PDB entry 5VSH | X-ray diffraction, 2.55 A resolution | chains A and B

Chain A:
Protein: CH1/Clambda Fab heavy chain
Organism: Homo sapiens
Notes: antibody fragment or engineered binder
Amino-acid sequence (219 residues; each row starts with the number of its first residue):
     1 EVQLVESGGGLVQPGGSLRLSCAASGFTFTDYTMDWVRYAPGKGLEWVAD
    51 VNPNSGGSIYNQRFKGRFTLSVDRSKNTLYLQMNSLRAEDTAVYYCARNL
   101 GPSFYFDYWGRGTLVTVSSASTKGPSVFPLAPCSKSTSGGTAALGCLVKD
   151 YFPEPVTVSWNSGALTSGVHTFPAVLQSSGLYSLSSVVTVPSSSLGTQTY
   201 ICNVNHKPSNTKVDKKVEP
Unresolved in the structure: 134-138
Disulfides: Cys-22/Cys-96, Cys-146/Cys-202

Chain B:
Protein: CH1/Clambda Fab light chain
Organism: Homo sapiens
Notes: antibody fragment or engineered binder
Amino-acid sequence (213 residues; row label = number of the first residue in the row):
     1 DIQMTQSPSSLSASVGDRVTITCKASQDVSIGVAWYQRKPGDAPKLLIYS
    51 ASYRYTGVPSRFSGSGSGTDFTLTISSLQPEDFATYYCQQYYIYPYTFGQ
   101 GTKVEIKRTVAAPSVFIFPPSKEQLKSGTASVVCLLNNFYPREAKVQWKV
   151 DNALQSGNSQESVTEQDSKDSTYSLSSTLTLSKADYEKHKVYACEVTHQG
   201 LSSPVTKSFNRGE
Disulfides: Cys-23/Cys-88, Cys-134/Cys-194

Interface between chain A and chain B:
Pairs across the interface (71):
  Val-37(A) / Phe-98(B)  hydrophobic
  Tyr-39(A) / Arg-38(B)  hydrogen bond
  Tyr-39(A) / Tyr-87(B)
  Leu-45(A) / Tyr-87(B)  hydrophobic
  Leu-45(A) / Phe-98(B)
  Trp-47(A) / Tyr-94(B)  hydrophobic
  Trp-47(A) / Pro-95(B)
  Trp-47(A) / Tyr-96(B)  hydrophobic
  Ile-59(A) / Tyr-94(B)  hydrophobic
  Tyr-60(A) / Tyr-94(B)  hydrogen bond (backbone-side chain)
  Asn-61(A) / Tyr-94(B)
  Asn-61(A) / Pro-95(B)
  Gln-62(A) / Tyr-94(B)  hydrogen bond (backbone-side chain)
  Arg-63(A) / Asp-1(B)  salt bridge
  Tyr-95(A) / Asp-42(B)  hydrogen bond (side chain-backbone)
  Tyr-95(A) / Ala-43(B)  hydrophobic
  Pro-102(A) / Tyr-91(B)
  Pro-102(A) / Tyr-92(B)
  Ser-103(A) / Tyr-91(B)
  Ser-103(A) / Tyr-92(B)
  Phe-104(A) / Gln-89(B)  hydrogen bond (backbone-side chain)
  Phe-104(A) / Tyr-91(B)
  Phe-104(A) / Tyr-96(B)
  Tyr-105(A) / Ala-34(B)  hydrophobic
  Tyr-105(A) / Tyr-36(B)
  Tyr-105(A) / Leu-46(B)  hydrophobic
  Tyr-105(A) / Tyr-49(B)
  Tyr-105(A) / Gln-89(B)
  Tyr-105(A) / Tyr-91(B)
  Phe-106(A) / Tyr-36(B)  hydrogen bond (backbone-side chain)
  Phe-106(A) / Leu-46(B)
  Phe-106(A) / Gln-89(B)
  Phe-106(A) / Phe-98(B)  hydrophobic
  Asp-107(A) / Leu-46(B)
  Asp-107(A) / Tyr-55(B)
  Tyr-108(A) / Tyr-55(B)
  Trp-109(A) / Tyr-36(B)  hydrophobic
  Trp-109(A) / Ala-43(B)  hydrophobic
  Trp-109(A) / Pro-44(B)  hydrogen bond (side chain-backbone)
  Trp-109(A) / Phe-98(B)  hydrophobic
  Gly-110(A) / Ala-43(B)
  Phe-128(A) / Ser-121(B)
  Phe-128(A) / Gln-124(B)
  Pro-129(A) / Ser-121(B)
  Leu-130(A) / Phe-118(B)
  Leu-130(A) / Val-133(B)  hydrophobic
  Ala-131(A) / Phe-118(B)
  Ala-131(A) / Pro-119(B)
  Cys-133(A) / Pro-119(B)  hydrophobic
  Cys-133(A) / Glu-213(B)  hydrogen bond (side chain-backbone)
  Ala-143(A) / Phe-116(B)  hydrophobic
  Ala-143(A) / Phe-118(B)
  Ala-143(A) / Leu-135(B)  hydrophobic
  Leu-147(A) / Ser-131(B)
  Lys-149(A) / Ser-131(B)
  His-170(A) / Asn-137(B)
  His-170(A) / Asn-138(B)  hydrogen bond
  His-170(A) / Ser-174(B)  hydrogen bond
  Phe-172(A) / Leu-135(B)  hydrophobic
  Phe-172(A) / Ser-162(B)
  Phe-172(A) / Thr-164(B)
  Phe-172(A) / Ser-174(B)
  Phe-172(A) / Leu-175(B)
  Phe-172(A) / Ser-176(B)
  Pro-173(A) / Ser-162(B)  hydrogen bond (backbone-side chain)
  Pro-173(A) / Val-163(B)
  Val-175(A) / Ser-162(B)
  Leu-176(A) / Gln-160(B)
  Gln-177(A) / Gln-160(B)
  Val-187(A) / Leu-135(B)  hydrophobic
  Thr-189(A) / Asn-137(B)
Interface residues without a listed pair, chain A (43 interface residues in all): Gly-44, Glu-46, Pro-132, Thr-141, Ala-142, Leu-144, Thr-171, Ser-185
Interface residues without a listed pair, chain B (39 interface residues in all): Glu-123, Thr-180, Phe-209

Summary:
Chain A and chain B form an interface of 43 and 39 residues respectively; the contacts include 11 hydrogen
bonds and 1 salt bridge. Polar contacts include Arg-63(A)/Asp-1(B), Tyr-39(A)/Arg-38(B) and
Tyr-60(A)/Tyr-94(B).
Here chain A is CH1/Clambda Fab heavy chain and chain B is CH1/Clambda Fab light chain, both from Homo
sapiens. Entry 5VSH (CH1/Clambda Fab based on Pertuzumab) was determined by X-ray diffraction together with
5VR9 and 5VSI from the same study.
